Entry 7T20 (electron microscopy, 4.70 A resolution (low resolution: residue-level contacts below are approximate; hydrogen-bond / salt-bridge calls are withheld)); this record covers chains C and D of the 7 polymer chains in the assembly.

== Chain C (and D) ==
Molecule: Replicative DNA helicase
From: Escherichia coli K-12
Notes: EC 3.6.4.12; chain D of this document is another copy of the same molecule, construct and numbering; everything in this record applies to it too
Reference sequence: P0ACB0 (DNAB_ECOLI); residue numbers follow UniProt; this construct covers 1-471
Chain sequence (471 residues; numbered 1 to 471; the number before each row is that of its first residue):
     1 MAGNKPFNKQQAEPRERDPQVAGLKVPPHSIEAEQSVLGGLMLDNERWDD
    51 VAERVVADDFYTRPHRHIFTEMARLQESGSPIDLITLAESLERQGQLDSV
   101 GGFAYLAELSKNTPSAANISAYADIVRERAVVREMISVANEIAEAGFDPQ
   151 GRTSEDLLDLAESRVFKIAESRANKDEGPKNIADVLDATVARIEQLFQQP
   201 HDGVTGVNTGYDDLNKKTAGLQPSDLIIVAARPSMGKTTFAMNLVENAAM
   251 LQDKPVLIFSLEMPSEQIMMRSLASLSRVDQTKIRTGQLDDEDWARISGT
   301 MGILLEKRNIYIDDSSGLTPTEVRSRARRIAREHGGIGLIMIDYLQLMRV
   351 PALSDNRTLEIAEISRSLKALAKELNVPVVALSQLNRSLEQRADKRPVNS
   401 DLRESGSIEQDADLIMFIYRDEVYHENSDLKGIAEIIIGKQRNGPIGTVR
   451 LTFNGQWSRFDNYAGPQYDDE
Disordered / not traced: 1-24, 465-471 (chain D: 1-24)
Bound ions: Mg2+: Thr238 (together with AMP-PNP)
Ligand contacts:
  - AMP-PNP (ANP; phosphoaminophosphonic acid-adenylate ester), molecule 1: Arg232, Pro233, Ser234, Met235, Gly236, Lys237, Thr238, Thr239, Glu262, Met263, Arg271, Asp280, Gln281, Thr282, Tyr344, Gln384, Arg420, Phe453, Gly455, Gln456, Ser458
  - AMP-PNP (ANP), molecule 2: Gln410, Lys440, Gln441, Arg442, Asn443, Gly444, Pro445
UniProt features mapped onto this chain:
  - binding site (ATP): Ser234, Lys237, Thr238, Arg442
  - mutagenesis: Pro81 (P81H: About 100-fold increased survival following 3000 Gy ionizing radiation), Ala130 (A130V: In dnaB8, dnaB43, dnaB454; temperature sensitive, no DNA replication at 42 degrees Celsius in vivo, in vitro decreased helicase activity at 30, at 42 degrees Celius almost no helicase, no ...), Met242 (M242I: In dnaB70; temperature sensitive, no DNA replication at 42 degrees Celsius in vivo, in vitro 25% helicase activity at 30, further decreased helicase at 42 degrees Celius, low ATPase activity ...), Gly299 (G299D: In dnaB252; temperature sensitive, no DNA replication at 42 degrees Celsius in vivo, in vitro no change in pRNA synthesis, 5'-3' helicase activity or ATPase at either temperature)

== Interface between chain C and chain D ==
Contacting residue pairs - 69 pairs, chain C then chain D:
  Asp49(C) - Arg332(D)
  Pro81(C) - Asn118(D)
  Asp83(C) - Asn118(D)
  Asp83(C) - Tyr122(D)
  Ile85(C) - Ser36(D)
  Ile85(C) - Tyr122(D)
  Thr86(C) - Tyr122(D)
  Glu89(C) - Ile125(D)
  Glu92(C) - Arg129(D)
  Arg93(C) - Arg129(D)
  Glu177(C) - Ser315(D)
  Glu177(C) - Arg326(D)
  Gly178(C) - Asp313(D)
  Gly178(C) - Arg326(D)
  Pro179(C) - Ile312(D)
  Pro179(C) - Asp313(D)
  Pro179(C) - Arg326(D)
  Pro179(C) - Arg329(D)
  Lys180(C) - Tyr311(D)
  Lys180(C) - Ile312(D)
  Asn181(C) - Arg308(D)
  Asn181(C) - Ile310(D)
  Asn181(C) - Tyr311(D)
  Ile182(C) - Leu304(D)
  Ile182(C) - Arg308(D)
  Ile182(C) - Ile310(D)
  Ala183(C) - Leu305(D)
  Val185(C) - Met269(D)
  Leu186(C) - Met269(D)
  Leu186(C) - Met301(D)
  Leu186(C) - Leu304(D)
  Leu186(C) - Leu305(D)
  Ala188(C) - Glu266(D)
  Thr189(C) - Glu266(D)
  Thr189(C) - Met269(D)
  Val190(C) - Met301(D)
  Arg192(C) - Glu266(D)
  Ile193(C) - Trp294(D)
  Glu194(C) - Trp294(D)
  Leu196(C) - Arg285(D)
  Leu196(C) - Gly287(D)
  Phe197(C) - Gly287(D)
  Phe197(C) - Leu289(D)
  Phe197(C) - Trp294(D)
  His201(C) - Thr286(D)
  His201(C) - Gln288(D)
  Asp202(C) - Gln288(D)
  Gly203(C) - Gln288(D)
  Thr205(C) - Thr286(D)
  Arg366(C) - Arg349(D)
  Lys373(C) - Glu262(D)
  Ser400(C) - Glu390(D)
  Ser405(C) - Arg387(D)
  Gly406(C) - Arg387(D)
  Glu409(C) - Arg232(D)
  Glu409(C) - Pro233(D)
  Gln410(C) - Tyr344(D)
  Gln410(C) - Gln384(D)
  Gln410(C) - Arg403(D)
  Lys440(C) - Pro233(D)
  Lys440(C) - Ser234(D)
  Gln441(C) - Arg285(D)
  Arg442(C) - Glu262(D)
  Arg442(C) - Met263(D)
  Arg442(C) - Arg271(D)
  Asn443(C) - Arg271(D)
  Asn443(C) - Gln281(D)
  Asn443(C) - Arg285(D)
  Gly444(C) - Arg285(D)
Other interface residues (no listed pair), chain C (45 interface residues in all): Lys217, Val398, Asn399, Ser407
Other interface residues (no listed pair), chain D (47 interface residues in all): His29, Ala33, Leu257, Ser265, Gln267, Leu273, Thr282, Ile284, Asn309

== Summary ==
45 residues of chain C face 47 of chain D across their interface. Ligands of chain C: AMP-PNP. From UniProt: 4
ATP-binding residues and 4 mutagenesis sites on chain C.
Both chains are Replicative DNA helicase (Escherichia coli K-12). Entry 7T20 (E. coli DnaB bound to ssDNA and
AMPPNP) was determined by electron microscopy.
